PDB entry 3GRG | X-ray diffraction, 1.90 A resolution | chains A and B of the 4 polymer chains in the assembly

Chain A (and B):
Name: Transthyretin
Source organism: Homo sapiens
Notes: fragment: to 147; chain B of this document is another copy of the same molecule, construct and numbering; everything in this record applies to it too
UniProtKB: P02766 (TTHY_HUMAN); residues 1-127 here correspond to UniProt positions 21-147 (UniProt number = residue number + 20)
Chain sequence (127 residues; numbered 1 to 127; the number before each row is that of its first residue):
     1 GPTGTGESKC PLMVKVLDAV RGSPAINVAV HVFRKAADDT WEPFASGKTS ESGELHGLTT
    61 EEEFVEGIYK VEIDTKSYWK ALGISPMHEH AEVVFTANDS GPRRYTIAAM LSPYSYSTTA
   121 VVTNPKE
Disordered / not traced: 1-9, 126-127 (chain B: 1-9, 125-127)
Sequence notes: engineered mutation Met-87 (Phe107 in P02766), Met-110 (Leu130 in P02766)
Ion coordination: Zn2+ site 1: Cys-10, His-56; Zn2+ site 2: His-31, Asp-74; Zn2+ site 3: His-88, His-90
Curated features (UniProtKB/Swiss-Prot):
  - binding site (L-thyroxine): Lys-15, Glu-54, Ser-117
  - modified residue: Cys-10 (Sulfocysteine), Glu-42 (4-carboxyglutamate), Ser-52 (Phosphoserine)
  - glycosylation: Asn-98 (N-linked (GlcNAc...) asparagine)
Reported in the primary citation:
  - Zn2+ coordination: Cys-10, His-31, His-56, Asp-74, His-88, His-90, Glu-92
  - conformationally variable residues (helix shift, side-chain flip): Asp-74 to His-90
  - binding site for Zn2+: Cys-10, His-88, Glu-92

Interface between chain A and chain B:
Pairs across the interface (39; chain A residue first):
  Ile-68(A) with His-88(B); Glu-89(B)
  Met-87(A) with Val-93(B), hydrophobic; Val-94(B); Phe-95(B); Thr-96(B), hydrogen bond (backbone-backbone)
  His-88(A) with Ile-68(B); Val-94(B); Phe-95(B); Thr-96(B), hydrogen bond
  Glu-89(A) with Thr-96(B), hydrogen bond
  Glu-92(A) with Tyr-116(B), hydrogen bond (backbone-side chain)
  Val-93(A) with Met-87(B), hydrophobic
  Val-94(A) with Met-87(B); His-88(B); Glu-92(B)
  Phe-95(A) with Met-87(B); His-88(B)
  Thr-96(A) with Met-87(B), hydrogen bond (backbone-backbone); His-88(B), hydrogen bond; Glu-89(B), hydrogen bond
  Tyr-114(A) with Thr-119(B); Ala-120(B), hydrogen bond (backbone-backbone); Val-122(B), hydrophobic
  Ser-115(A) with Thr-118(B), hydrogen bond (side chain-backbone); Thr-119(B), hydrogen bond
  Tyr-116(A) with Glu-92(B), hydrogen bond (side chain-backbone); Tyr-116(B), hydrogen bond; Ser-117(B); Thr-118(B), hydrogen bond (backbone-backbone)
  Ser-117(A) with Tyr-116(B); Ser-117(B), hydrogen bond
  Thr-118(A) with Ser-115(B), hydrogen bond (backbone-side chain); Tyr-116(B), hydrogen bond (backbone-backbone)
  Thr-119(A) with Tyr-114(B); Ser-115(B), hydrogen bond
  Ala-120(A) with Met-87(B), hydrophobic; Tyr-114(B), hydrogen bond (backbone-backbone)
  Val-122(A) with Tyr-114(B), hydrophobic

In short:
The chain A/chain B interface involves 17 residues from each chain; the contacts include 18 hydrogen bonds.
Polar contacts include His-88(A)/Thr-96(B), Glu-89(A)/Thr-96(B) and Glu-92(A)/Tyr-116(B). From UniProt: 3
L-thyroxine-binding residues on chain A. The paper reports a binding site for Zn2+ at Cys-10(A), His-88(A) and
Glu-92(A); Zn2+ coordination by Cys-10(A), His-31(A) and His-56(A) among others.
Chain A and chain B are both Transthyretin (Homo sapiens); the structure, Crystal structure of the F87M/L110M
mutant of human transthyretin at pH 7.5, was determined by X-ray diffraction together with 3GPS, 3GRB, 3DGD
and 3DID from the same study.
